3MFK - chains A and D of the 4 polymer chains in the assembly; structure by X-ray diffraction, 3.00 A resolution.

# Chain A
Name: Protein C-ets-1
Source organism: Homo sapiens
Reference sequence: P14921 (ETS1_HUMAN); numbering as in UniProt (aligned over 280-441)
Amino-acid sequence (162 residues; numbered 280 to 441; the number before each row is that of its first residue):
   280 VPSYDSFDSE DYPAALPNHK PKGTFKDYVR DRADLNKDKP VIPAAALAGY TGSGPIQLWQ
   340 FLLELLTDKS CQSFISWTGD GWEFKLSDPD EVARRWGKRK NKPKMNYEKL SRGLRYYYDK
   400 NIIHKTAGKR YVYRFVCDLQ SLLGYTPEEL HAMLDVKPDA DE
Not modelled in the structure: 280-301, 440-441
Curated features (UniProtKB/Swiss-Prot):
  - DNA-binding region: Ile335 to Val415 (ETS)
  - region: Phe304 to Ala312 (Helix HI-1), Ala323 to Thr330 (Helix HI-2), Leu418 to Leu422 (Helix H4), Pro426 to Met432 (Helix H5)
  - modified residue: Ser282 (Phosphoserine), Ser285 (Phosphoserine), Lys305 (N6-acetyllysine)
From the paper describing this entry:
  - self-association interface (contacts with another copy of this molecule); pairs are residue here / residue on that copy: Gly333-Asn380 (hydrogen bond), Phe304, Tyr307, Gly331, Lys379
  - conformationally variable residues (order/disorder transition): Leu314 to Lys318
  - mutagenesis - Y283A (5 to 8-fold), Y283A/N380A (5 to 8-fold), N380A (5 to 8-fold): decreased binding to stromelysin-1 promoter
  - mutagenesis - Y283A/N380A, Y283A, G333A, N380A: decreased signaling

# Chain D
Molecule: stromelysin-1 promoter DNA
Sequence (16 nucleotides; numbered 101 to 116; the number before each row is that of its first residue):
   101 CAGGAAGCAC TTCCTG

# How chain A and chain D interact
Contacting residue pairs (19; chain A residue first):
  Gln336(A) with DA109(D), hydrogen bond to the phosphate; DC110(D), phosphate contact
  Leu337(A) with DC110(D), hydrogen bond to the phosphate
  Trp375(A) with DC110(D), phosphate contact; DT111(D), hydrogen bond to the phosphate
  Lys379(A) with DC110(D), hydrogen bond to the phosphate; DT111(D), salt bridge to the phosphate
  Lys381(A) with DT111(D), hydrogen bond to the phosphate; DT112(D), salt bridge to the phosphate
  Met384(A) with DT111(D), phosphate contact
  Lys388(A) with DT112(D), salt bridge to the phosphate
  Arg391(A) with DT112(D), base contact; DC113(D), base contact
  Gly392(A) with DT111(D), base contact
  Tyr395(A) with DC110(D), base contact; DT111(D), base contact
  Tyr396(A) with DC110(D), hydrogen bond to the phosphate
  Lys399(A) with DA109(D), salt bridge to the phosphate; DC110(D), salt bridge to the phosphate
Also at the interface, not in a pair above, chain A (14 interface residues in all): Trp338, Lys383

# In short
Chain A and chain D form an interface of 14 and 5 residues respectively; the contacts include 6 hydrogen bonds
and 5 salt bridges. Polar pairs include Gln336(A)-DA109(D), Leu337(A)-DC110(D) and Trp375(A)-DT111(D). The
paper reports that Y283A/N380A, Y283A and G333A of chain A, among others, reduce signaling; conformational
variability at Leu314(A).
Here chain A is Protein C-ets-1 (Homo sapiens) and chain D is stromelysin-1 promoter DNA. Entry 3MFK (Ets1
complex with stromelysin-1 promoter DNA) was determined by X-ray diffraction.
